4NGC - chains A and B; structure by X-ray diffraction, 2.10 A resolution.

Chain A:
Protein: Endoribonuclease Dicer
Organism: Homo sapiens
Notes: EC 3.1.26.-; fragment: platform-PAZ-connector helix cassette
UniProt: Q9UPY3 (DICER_HUMAN); the construct has insertions or renumbered stretches relative to UniProt, so the offset changes along the chain: 755-992 = UniProt 765-1002; 1003-1054 = UniProt 1014-1065
Sequence (302 residues; numbered 754 to 1054 plus 11 insertion-coded residues; 10 numbers in that range are skipped by the numbering (no residue carries them; nothing is unmodelled there); the number before each row is that of its first residue; a row labelled like 992A-992K holds insertion residues (992A, then the next letters in order)):
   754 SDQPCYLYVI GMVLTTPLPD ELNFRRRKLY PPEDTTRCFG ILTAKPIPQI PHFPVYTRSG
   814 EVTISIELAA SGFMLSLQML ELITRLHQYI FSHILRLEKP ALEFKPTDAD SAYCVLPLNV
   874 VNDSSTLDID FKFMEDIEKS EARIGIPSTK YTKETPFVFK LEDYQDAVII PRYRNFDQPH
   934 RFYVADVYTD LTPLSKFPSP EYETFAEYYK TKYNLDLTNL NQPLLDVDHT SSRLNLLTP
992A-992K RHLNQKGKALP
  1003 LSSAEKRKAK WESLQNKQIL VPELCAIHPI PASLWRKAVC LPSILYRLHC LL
Unresolved in the structure: 754, 856-865, 875-876, 992A-992K, 1053-1054
Construct notes: expression tag (754); engineered mutation Ala-822 (Lys832 in Q9UPY3), Ala-823 (Lys833 in Q9UPY3)
UniProt features mapped onto this chain:
  - modified residue: Ser-1005 (Phosphoserine)
What the authors report for this chain:
  - conformationally variable residues (loop rearrangement): Pro-951 to Pro-953
  - binding site for the 12-nt RNA strand (chain B): Ser-952

Chain B:
Molecule: 12-nt RNA strand
Sequence (12 nucleotides; each row starts with the number of its first residue):
     1 GCGAAUUCGC UA

Chain A / chain B interface:
Pairs across the interface - 23 pairs, chain A then chain B:
  Tyr-926(A) with A12(B), hydrogen bond to the phosphate
  Arg-927(A) with U11(B), hydrogen bond to the phosphate; A12(B), salt bridge to the phosphate
  Phe-950(A) with A12(B), base contact
  Pro-951(A) with A12(B), base contact
  Ser-952(A) with A12(B), base contact
  Phe-958(A) with A12(B), phosphate contact
  Tyr-961(A) with A12(B), hydrogen bond to the phosphate
  Tyr-962(A) with A12(B), hydrogen bond to the phosphate
  Lys-965(A) with U11(B), salt bridge to the phosphate
  Tyr-966(A) with A12(B), hydrogen bond to the phosphate
  Ser-1004(A) with A4(B), phosphate contact; A5(B), phosphate contact
  Ser-1005(A) with A5(B), hydrogen bond to the phosphate; U6(B), hydrogen bond to the phosphate
  Trp-1013(A) with C10(B), base contact; U11(B), base contact
  Leu-1016(A) with U11(B), base contact
  Gln-1017(A) with U11(B), base contact
  Gln-1020(A) with U11(B), hydrogen bond to the sugar; A12(B), sugar contact
  Ile-1021(A) with A12(B), hydrogen bond to the sugar
  Leu-1022(A) with A12(B), sugar contact
Other interface residues (no listed pair), chain A (20 interface residues in all): Leu-1003, Lys-1019

Summary:
The interface between chain A and chain B involves 20 residues on one side and 6 on the other; the contacts
include 9 hydrogen bonds and 2 salt bridges. Polar pairs include Gln-1020(A)/U11(B), Ile-1021(A)/A12(B) and
Tyr-926(A)/A12(B). From the paper: a binding site for the 12-nt RNA strand (chain B) at Ser-952(A);
conformational variability at Pro-951(A).
Chain A is Endoribonuclease Dicer (Homo sapiens) and chain B is a 12-nt RNA strand; the structure, Structure
of human Dicer Platform-PAZ-Connector Helix cassette in complex with 12-mer siRNA having UA-3' ends (2.1 ...,
was determined by X-ray diffraction together with 4NGB, 4NGD, 4NGF, 4NH3, 4NH5, 4NH6 and 4NHA from the same
study.
